5DRZ - chains L and P of the 3 polymer chains in the assembly; structure by X-ray diffraction, 2.54 A resolution.

Chain L:
Molecule: HIV Antibody F240 Light Chain
Source organism: Homo sapiens
Notes: antibody fragment or engineered binder
Amino-acid sequence (220 residues; numbered 1 to 214 plus 6 insertion-coded residues; the number before each row is that of its first residue; a row labelled like 27A-27F holds insertion residues (27A, then the next letters in order)):
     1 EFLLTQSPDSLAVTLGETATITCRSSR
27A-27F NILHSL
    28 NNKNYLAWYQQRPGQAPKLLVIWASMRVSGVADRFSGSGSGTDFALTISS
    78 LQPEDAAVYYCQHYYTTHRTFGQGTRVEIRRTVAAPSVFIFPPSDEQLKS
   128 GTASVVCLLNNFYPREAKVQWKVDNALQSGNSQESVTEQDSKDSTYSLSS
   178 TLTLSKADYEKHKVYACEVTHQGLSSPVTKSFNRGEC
Disordered / not traced: 1, 212-214
Disulfides: Cys23-Cys88, Cys134-Cys194
Ligand contacts: Mg2+ (MG): Pro80, Ala83, Ile106, Gln166, Asp167, Ser168, Ser171

Chain P:
Molecule: Envelope glycoprotein gp160
UniProt: P03378 (ENV_HV1A2); residues 583-618 here correspond to UniProt positions 582-617 (UniProt number = residue number - 1)
Amino-acid sequence (36 residues; row label = number of the first residue in the row):
   583 VERYLRDQQLLGIWGCSGKLICTTAVPWNASWSNKS
Disordered / not traced: 583-594, 610-618
Disulfides: Cys598-Cys604
UniProt features mapped onto this chain:
  - glycosylation (N-linked (GlcNAc...) asparagine): Asn611, Asn616
From the paper describing this entry:
  - conformationally variable residues: Trp596 to Cys598, Leu602 to Thr606

How chain L and chain P interact:
Contacting residue pairs (11):
  Asn28(L) with Ala607(P), hydrogen bond (side chain-backbone); Val608(P)
  Lys30(L) with Thr606(P), hydrogen bond (side chain-backbone); Ala607(P); Pro609(P)
  Ile49(L) with Ile603(P), hydrophobic; Thr606(P)
  Trp50(L) with Ile603(P); Thr606(P), hydrogen bond; Ala607(P), hydrophobic
  Met53(L) with Thr606(P)
Interface residues without a listed pair, chain L (7 interface residues in all): Leu46, Tyr91
Interface residues without a listed pair, chain P (6 interface residues in all): Leu602
Interface features reported in the paper:
  - specific contacts: Trp50(L)-Thr606(P) (hydrogen bond)
  - epitope / paratope residues, chain L: Trp50(L)
  - epitope / paratope residues, chain P: Thr606(P), Pro609(P)

In short:
7 residues of chain L face 6 of chain P across their interface, with 3 hydrogen bonds. Among the polar pairs
are Asn28(L)-Ala607(P), Lys30(L)-Thr606(P) and Trp50(L)-Thr606(P). The paper describes a hydrogen bond between
Trp50(L) and Thr606(P). Bound to chain L: Mg2+. From the paper: epitope/paratope residues Trp50(L) and
Thr606(P) among others; conformational variability at Trp596(P) and Leu602(P).
Here chain L is HIV Antibody F240 Light Chain (Homo sapiens) and chain P is Envelope glycoprotein gp160. Entry
5DRZ (Crystal structure of anti-HIV-1 antibody F240 Fab in complex with gp41 peptide) was determined by X-ray
diffraction.
